Entry 7WMT (X-ray diffraction, 1.77 A resolution); this record covers chain A.

# Chain A
Name: Nicotinamide N-methyltransferase
From: Homo sapiens
Notes: EC 2.1.1.1
Reference sequence: P40261 (NNMT_HUMAN); numbering as in UniProt; present here: 3-200, 217-264
Amino-acid sequence (250 residues; numbered 2 to 264; 13 numbers in that range are skipped by the numbering (no residue carries them; nothing is unmodelled there); the number before each row is that of its first residue):
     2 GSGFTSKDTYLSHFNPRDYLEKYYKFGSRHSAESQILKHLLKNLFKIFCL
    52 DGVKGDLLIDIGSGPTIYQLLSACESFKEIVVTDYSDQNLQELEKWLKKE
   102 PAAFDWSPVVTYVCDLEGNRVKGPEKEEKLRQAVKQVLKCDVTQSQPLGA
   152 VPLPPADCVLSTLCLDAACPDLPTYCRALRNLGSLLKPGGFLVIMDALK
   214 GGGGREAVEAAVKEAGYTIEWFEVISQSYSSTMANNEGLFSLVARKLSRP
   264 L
Unresolved in the structure: 2-3, 28-31, 214-215, 239-249, 262-264
Differences from the reference sequence: expression tag (2); conflict Ala103 (Glu in P40261); linker (214-216)
UniProt features mapped onto this chain:
  - binding site (S-adenosyl-L-methionine): Tyr20, Tyr25, Gly63, Tyr69, Asp85, Asn90, Asp142, Val143, Thr163
  - binding site (nicotinamide): Asp197
  - modified residue: Arg18 (Citrulline), Lys39 (N6-acetyllysine), Arg132 (Citrulline), Arg181 (Citrulline)

# Summary
Curated annotation (UniProt) lists 9 S-adenosyl-L-methionine-binding residues and nicotinamide-binding residue
Asp197.
Chain A is Nicotinamide N-methyltransferase (Homo sapiens); the structure, Crystal structure of small molecule
13 bound to human Nicotinamide N-methyltransferase, was determined by X-ray diffraction, deposited together
with 7WMC.
